PDB entry 7MLB | X-ray diffraction, 3.60 A resolution | chains C and H of the 9 polymer chains in the assembly

== Chain C ==
Name: DNA-directed RNA polymerase subunit beta
Organism: Thermus thermophilus (strain HB8 / ATCC 27634 / DSM 579)
Notes: EC 2.7.7.6
Reference sequence: Q8RQE9 (RPOB_THET8); residues 1-1119 here = UniProt positions 1-1119
Amino-acid sequence (1119 residues; each row starts with the number of its first residue):
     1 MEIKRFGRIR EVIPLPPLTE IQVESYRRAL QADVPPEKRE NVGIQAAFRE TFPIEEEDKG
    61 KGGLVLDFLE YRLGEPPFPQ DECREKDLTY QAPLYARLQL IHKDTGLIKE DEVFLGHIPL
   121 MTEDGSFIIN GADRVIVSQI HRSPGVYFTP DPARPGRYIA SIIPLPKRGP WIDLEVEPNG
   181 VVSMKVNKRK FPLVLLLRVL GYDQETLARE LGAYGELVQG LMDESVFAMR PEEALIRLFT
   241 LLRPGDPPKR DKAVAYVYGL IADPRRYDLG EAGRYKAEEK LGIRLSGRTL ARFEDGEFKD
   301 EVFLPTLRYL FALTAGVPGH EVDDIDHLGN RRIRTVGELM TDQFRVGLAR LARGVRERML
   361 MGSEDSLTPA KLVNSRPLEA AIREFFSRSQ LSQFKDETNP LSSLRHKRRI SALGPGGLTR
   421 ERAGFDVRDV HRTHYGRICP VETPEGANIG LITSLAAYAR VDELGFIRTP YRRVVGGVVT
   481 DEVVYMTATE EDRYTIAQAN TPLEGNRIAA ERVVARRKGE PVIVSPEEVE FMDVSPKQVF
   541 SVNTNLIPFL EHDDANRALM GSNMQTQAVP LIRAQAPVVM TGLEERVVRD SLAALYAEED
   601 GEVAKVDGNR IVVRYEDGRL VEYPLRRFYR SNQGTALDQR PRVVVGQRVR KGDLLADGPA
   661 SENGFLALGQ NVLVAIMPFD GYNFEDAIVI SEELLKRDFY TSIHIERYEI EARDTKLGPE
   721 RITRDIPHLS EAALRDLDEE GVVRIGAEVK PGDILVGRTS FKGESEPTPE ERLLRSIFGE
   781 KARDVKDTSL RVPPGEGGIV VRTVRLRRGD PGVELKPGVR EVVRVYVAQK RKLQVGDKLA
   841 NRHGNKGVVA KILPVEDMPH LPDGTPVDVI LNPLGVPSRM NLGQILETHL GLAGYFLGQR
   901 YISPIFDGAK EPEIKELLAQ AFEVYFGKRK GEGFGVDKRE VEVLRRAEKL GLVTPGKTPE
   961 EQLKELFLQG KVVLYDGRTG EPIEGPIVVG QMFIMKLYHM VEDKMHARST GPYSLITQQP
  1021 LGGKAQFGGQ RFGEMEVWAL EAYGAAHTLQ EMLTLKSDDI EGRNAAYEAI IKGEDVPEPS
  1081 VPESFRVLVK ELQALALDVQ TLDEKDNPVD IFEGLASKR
Not modelled in the structure: 57-63, 1119

== Chain H ==
Molecule: 27-nt DNA strand
Sequence (27 nucleotides; numbered 1 to 23 plus 8 insertion-coded residues; 4 numbers in that range are skipped by the numbering (no residue carries them; nothing is unmodelled there); the number before each row is that of its first residue; a row labelled like 8A-8H holds insertion residues (8A, then the next letters in order)):
     1 TATAATGG
 8A-8H GAGCTGTC
    13 AGGGATGCAG G
Not modelled in the structure: 8A-8H, 23

== Interface between chain C and chain H ==
Contacting residue pairs (16):
  Arg-142(C) / DG14(H)  base contact
  Gly-169(C) / DA13(H)  hydrogen bond to the base
  Pro-170(C) / DA13(H)  base contact
  Trp-171(C) / DA13(H)  sugar contact
  Trp-171(C) / DG14(H)  phosphate contact
  Asn-187(C) / DA13(H)  base contact
  Pro-247(C) / DG7(H)  base contact
  Ile-325(C) / DG14(H)  base contact
  Asp-326(C) / DG14(H)  hydrogen bond to the base
  Arg-331(C) / DG14(H)  hydrogen bond to the base
  Leu-418(C) / DG14(H)  base contact
  Glu-421(C) / DG15(H)  base contact
  Arg-422(C) / DA13(H)  phosphate contact
  Arg-422(C) / DG14(H)  sugar contact
  Arg-422(C) / DG15(H)  phosphate contact
  Val-427(C) / DG14(H)  base contact
Other interface residues (no listed pair), chain C (16 interface residues in all): Gly-245, Lys-252, Asp-426
Other interface residues (no listed pair), chain H (5 interface residues in all): DG8

== Overview ==
16 residues of chain C face 5 of chain H across their interface; the contacts include 3 hydrogen bonds. Polar
pairs include Gly-169(C)/DA13(H), Asp-326(C)/DG14(H) and Arg-331(C)/DG14(H).
Chain C is DNA-directed RNA polymerase subunit beta (Thermus thermophilus (strain HB8 / ATCC 27634 / DSM 579))
and chain H is a 27-nt DNA strand; the structure, Crystal structure of Thermus thermophilus transcription
initiation complex with 5nt RNA, was determined by X-ray diffraction together with 7MLI, 7MLJ and 7RDQ from
the same study.
